Entry 3VHL (X-ray diffraction, 2.08 A resolution); this record covers chains A and B.

== Chain A ==
Name: Dedicator of cytokinesis protein 8
From: Mus musculus
Notes: fragment: DHR-2 domain
UniProt: Q8C147 (DOCK8_MOUSE); residues 1787-2067 here = UniProt positions 1787-2067
Chain sequence (288 residues; row label = number of the first residue in the row):
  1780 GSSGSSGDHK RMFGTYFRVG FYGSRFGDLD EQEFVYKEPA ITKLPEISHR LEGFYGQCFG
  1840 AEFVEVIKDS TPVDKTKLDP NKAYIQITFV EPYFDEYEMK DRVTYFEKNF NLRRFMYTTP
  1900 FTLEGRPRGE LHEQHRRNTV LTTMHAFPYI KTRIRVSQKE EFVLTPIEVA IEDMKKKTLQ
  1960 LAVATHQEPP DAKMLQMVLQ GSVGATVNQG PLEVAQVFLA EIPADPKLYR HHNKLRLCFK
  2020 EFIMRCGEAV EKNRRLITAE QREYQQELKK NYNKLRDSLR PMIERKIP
Not modelled in the structure: 1780-1791, 1880-1888, 2065-2067
Differences from the reference sequence: expression tag (1780-1786)
Swiss-Prot annotation at these positions:
  - mutagenesis: Ser1827 (S1827P: In an experimental autoimmune encephalomyelitis (EAE) disease model, 50 percent of animals have no EAE symptoms ...)
From the paper describing this entry:
  - specificity-determining residues: Ile1820, Tyr2043

== Chain B ==
Name: Cell division control protein 42 homolog
From: Homo sapiens
UniProt: P60953 (CDC42_HUMAN); residues 1-188 here = UniProt positions 1-188
Chain sequence (195 residues; numbered -6 to 188; the number before each row is that of its first residue; numbers below 1 keep their minus sign (Gly-6 is residue -6)):
    -6 GSSGSSGMQT IKCVVVGDGA VGKNCLLISY TTNKFPSEYV PTVFDNYAVT VMIGGEPYTL
    54 GLFDTAGQED YDRLRPLSYP QTDVFLVCFS VVSPSSFENV KEKWVPEITH HCPKTPFLLV
   114 GTQIDLRDDP STIEKLAKNK QKPITPETAE KLARDLKAVK YVECSALTQK GLKNVFDEAI
   174 LAALEPPEPK KSRRS
Not modelled in the structure: -6 to 0, 179-188
Differences from the reference sequence: expression tag (-6 to 0); engineered mutation Asn17 (Thr in P60953), Ser188 (Cys in P60953)
Swiss-Prot annotation at these positions:
  - motif: Tyr32 to Tyr40 (Effector region)
  - binding site (GTP): Asp57 to Gln61, Thr115 to Asp118
  - modified residue: Tyr32 (Microbial infection: O-AMP-tyrosine), Thr35 (Microbial infection: O-AMP-threonine), Tyr64 (Phosphotyrosine)
  - glycosylation: Tyr32 (Microbial infection: O-linked (GlcNAc) tyrosine), Thr35 (Microbial infection: O-alpha-linked (GlcNAc) threonine)
  - natural variant: Tyr64 (Y64C: In TKS)
  - mutagenesis: Gly12 (G12V: Constitutively active. Interacts with PARD6 proteins. Does not inhibit filopodia formation. No effect on NR3C2 transcriptional activity), Tyr32 (Y32F: Abolishes AMPylation by Haemophilus IbpA), Gln61 (Q61L: Constitutively active. Interacts with PARD6 proteins)

== Interface between chain A and chain B ==
Pairs across the interface (90):
  Ile1820(A) with Thr43(B); Met45(B), hydrophobic
  Lys1822(A) with Tyr23(B), hydrogen bond (side chain-backbone); Thr24(B); Asn26(B), hydrogen bond; Val42(B)
  Leu1823(A) with Asn26(B); Lys27(B); Phe28(B), hydrophobic; Gln162(B)
  Pro1824(A) with Tyr23(B), hydrophobic; Gln162(B)
  Glu1825(A) with Lys166(B)
  Val1845(A) with Phe28(B), hydrophobic
  Ile1846(A) with Phe28(B)
  Lys1847(A) with Phe28(B); Leu160(B)
  Asp1848(A) with Glu31(B)
  Ser1849(A) with Glu31(B), hydrogen bond
  Ile1866(A) with Phe28(B)
  Thr1867(A) with Lys27(B); Glu31(B)
  Phe1868(A) with Asn26(B); Lys27(B), hydrogen bond (backbone-side chain)
  Thr1897(A) with Lys27(B); Val33(B)
  Pro1899(A) with Glu31(B); Tyr32(B)
  Pro1906(A) with Ser30(B)
  Arg1907(A) with Pro29(B), hydrogen bond (side chain-backbone); Ser30(B); Tyr32(B), hydrogen bond (side chain-backbone); Pro34(B)
  Leu1910(A) with Val36(B), hydrophobic
  Gln1913(A) with Pro34(B)
  Asp1952(A) with Thr35(B), hydrogen bond; Val36(B), hydrogen bond (side chain-backbone); Phe37(B)
  Met1953(A) with Phe37(B), hydrophobic
  Lys1956(A) with Phe37(B)
  Pro1969(A) with Gln2(B), hydrogen bond (backbone-side chain)
  Asp1970(A) with Gln2(B); Thr3(B), hydrogen bond
  Lys1972(A) with Thr3(B); Lys5(B); Phe56(B); Gln74(B), hydrogen bond (side chain-backbone); Asp76(B), salt bridge
  Met1973(A) with Thr3(B); Ala41(B), hydrophobic; Thr52(B)
  Met1976(A) with Asn39(B), hydrogen bond (backbone-side chain); Tyr40(B); Ala41(B); Gly54(B); Leu55(B); Phe56(B), hydrophobic
  Gln1979(A) with Asn39(B), hydrogen bond; Phe56(B)
  Gly1980(A) with Phe37(B); Asp38(B), hydrogen bond (backbone-backbone); Asn39(B)
  Ser1981(A) with Phe37(B)
  Ala1984(A) with Asp38(B)
  Thr1985(A) with Asp38(B), hydrogen bond (backbone-side chain); Ala59(B); Tyr64(B)
  Val1986(A) with Asp38(B), hydrogen bond (backbone-side chain); Asp57(B); Thr58(B); Ala59(B)
  Asn1987(A) with Thr35(B), hydrogen bond (side chain-backbone); Val36(B); Phe37(B), hydrogen bond (side chain-backbone); Asp38(B), hydrogen bond (backbone-side chain); Tyr40(B), hydrogen bond
  Gln1988(A) with Thr35(B); Val36(B)
  Gly1989(A) with Val36(B), hydrogen bond (backbone-backbone)
  Pro1990(A) with Val36(B); Phe37(B), hydrophobic
  Val1993(A) with Val36(B), hydrophobic
  Phe2021(A) with Phe37(B), hydrophobic
  Thr2037(A) with Gln74(B)
  Glu2039(A) with Pro73(B)
  Gln2040(A) with Pro73(B)
  Glu2042(A) with Leu70(B)
  Tyr2043(A) with Leu70(B); Ser71(B)
  Glu2046(A) with Leu67(B)
Other interface residues (no listed pair), chain A (52 interface residues in all): Ala1819, Thr1821, Tyr1896, Arg1915, Gln1959, Pro1968, Gln1975
Other interface residues (no listed pair), chain B (45 interface residues in all): Asn17, Thr25, Val44, Thr161
From the paper, about this interface:
  - residue pairs: Ile1820(A)-Thr43(B), Met1976(A)-Phe56(B)

== Summary ==
Chain A and chain B form an interface of 52 and 45 residues respectively, with 21 hydrogen bonds and 1 salt
bridge. Among the polar pairs are Lys1972(A)-Asp76(B), Lys1822(A)-Tyr23(B) and Lys1822(A)-Asn26(B). The paper
describes contacts between Ile1820(A) and Thr43(B) and Met1976(A) and Phe56(B). The paper reports specificity
determinants Ile1820(A) and Tyr2043(A).
Chain A is Dedicator of cytokinesis protein 8 (Mus musculus) and chain B is Cell division control protein 42
homolog (Homo sapiens); the structure, Crystal structure of the DHR-2 domain of DOCK8 in complex with Cdc42
(T17N mutant), was determined by X-ray diffraction.
